Entry 7STZ (X-ray diffraction, 2.95 A resolution); this record covers chains D and I of the 6 polymer chains in the assembly.

== Chain D ==
Name: Cadherin-1
Organism: Homo sapiens
Reference sequence: P12830 (CADH1_HUMAN); residues 1-544 here correspond to UniProt positions 155-698 (UniProt number = residue number + 154)
Chain sequence (590 residues; numbered -15 to 574; the number before each row is that of its first residue; numbers below 1 keep their minus sign (Met-15 is residue -15)):
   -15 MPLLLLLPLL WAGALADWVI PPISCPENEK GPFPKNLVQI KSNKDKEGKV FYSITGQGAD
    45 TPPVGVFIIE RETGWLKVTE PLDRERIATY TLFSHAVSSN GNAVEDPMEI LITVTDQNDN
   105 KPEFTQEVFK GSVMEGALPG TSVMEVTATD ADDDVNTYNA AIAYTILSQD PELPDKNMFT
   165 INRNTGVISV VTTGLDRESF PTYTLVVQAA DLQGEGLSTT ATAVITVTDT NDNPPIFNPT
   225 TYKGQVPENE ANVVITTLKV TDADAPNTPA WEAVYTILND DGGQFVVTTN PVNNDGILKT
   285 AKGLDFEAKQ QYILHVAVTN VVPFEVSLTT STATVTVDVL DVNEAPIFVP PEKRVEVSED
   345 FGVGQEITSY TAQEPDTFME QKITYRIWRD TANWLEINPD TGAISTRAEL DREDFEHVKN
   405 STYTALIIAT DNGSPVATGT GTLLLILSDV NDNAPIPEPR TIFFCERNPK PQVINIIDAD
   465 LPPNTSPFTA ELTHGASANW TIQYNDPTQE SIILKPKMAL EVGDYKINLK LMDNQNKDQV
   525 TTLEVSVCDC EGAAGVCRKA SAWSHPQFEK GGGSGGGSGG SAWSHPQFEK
Not modelled in the structure: -15 to 0, 310-312, 363-364, 392-395, 417-419, 431-433, 438-574
Construct notes: expression tag (-15 to 0)
Metal / ion sites: Ca2+ site 1: Glu11, Asp67, Glu69, Asp103; Ca2+ site 2: Glu11, Glu69, Asp100, Gln101, Asp103, Asp136; Ca2+ site 3: Asn102, Asn104, Asp134, Asp136, Asn143, Asp195; Ca2+ site 4: Glu119, Glu182, Asp213, Thr214, Asp216, Asp248; Ca2+ site 5: Glu119, Asp180, Glu182, Asp216; Ca2+ site 6: Asn215, Asn217, Asp246, Asp248, Ala254, Asn304; Ca2+ site 7: Glu232, Glu291, Val326, Glu328; Ca2+ site 8: Glu232, Asp289, Glu291, Glu328; Ca2+ site 9: Glu343, Glu397; Ca2+ site 10: Glu343, Glu397, Val434, Asp436; Ca2+ site 11: Glu358, Asp360, Asp415
Residues lining bound ligands:
  - beta-D-mannopyranose (BMA), molecule 1: Glu111, Val112, Val190, Thr204, Ala205, Thr206
  - beta-D-mannopyranose (BMA), molecule 2: Ser126, Val127, Met128, Glu129, Val171
  - beta-D-mannopyranose (BMA), molecule 3: Thr224, Thr225, His299, Thr316, Ala317, Thr318
  - beta-D-mannopyranose (BMA), molecule 4: Leu262, Ala301, Thr314, Ser315, Thr316
  - beta-D-mannopyranose (BMA), molecule 5: Thr303, Phe308, Thr313, Thr314
Reported in the primary citation:
  - mutagenesis - W2A: abolished binding to another copy of this molecule
  - mutagenesis - K14E: abolished binding to X-dimers

== Chain I ==
Name: mAb-1_19A11 Heavy Chain
Organism: Mus musculus
Chain sequence (246 residues; numbered -18 to 227; the number before each row is that of its first residue; numbers below 1 keep their minus sign (Met-18 is residue -18)):
   -18 MAVLGLLLCL VTFPSCVLSQ VQLKESGPGL VAPSQSLSIT CTVSGFSLSR YGVHWVRQPP
    42 GKGLEWLGMM WGGGNTDYNS ALKSRLSISK DNSKSQVFLK MNSLQTDDTA MYYCASSNYV
   102 LGYAMDYWGQ GTSVTVSSAK TTPPSVYPLA PGSAAQTNSM VTLGCLVKGY FPEPVTVTWN
   162 SGSLSSGVHT FPAVLQSDLY TLSSSVTVPS SPRPSETVTC NVAHPASSTK VDKKIVPRDC
   222 HHHHHH
Not modelled in the structure: -18 to 0, 133-136, 221-227
Disulfides: Cys22-Cys95, Cys146-Cys201

== Interface between chain D and chain I ==
Contacting residue pairs (20):
  Asn12(D) with Asn56(I), hydrogen bond
  Lys14(D) with Asp58(I), salt bridge
  Phe17(D) with Trp52(I), hydrophobic; Gly103(I); Tyr104(I), hydrophobic
  Pro18(D) with Tyr100(I), hydrophobic
  Val48(D) with Arg31(I), hydrogen bond (backbone-side chain)
  Gly49(D) with Arg31(I)
  Ile52(D) with Tyr100(I), hydrophobic
  Thr63(D) with Tyr100(I); Tyr104(I), hydrogen bond (backbone-side chain)
  Glu64(D) with Trp52(I); Gly53(I), hydrogen bond (side chain-backbone); Gly54(I), hydrogen bond (side chain-backbone); Tyr104(I)
  Pro65(D) with Trp52(I); Asn56(I)
  Leu66(D) with Asn56(I), hydrogen bond (backbone-side chain)
  Asp67(D) with Asn56(I)
  Arg70(D) with Gly54(I)
Also at the interface, not in a pair above, chain D (14 interface residues in all): Glu13
The authors on this interface:
  - hot spots on chain D (mutagenesis) - K14E: decreased binding to mAb-1_19A11 Heavy Chain (chain I)

== Overview ==
The interface between chain D and chain I involves 14 residues on one side and 9 on the other, with 6 hydrogen
bonds and 1 salt bridge. Polar pairs include Lys14(D)-Asp58(I), Asn12(D)-Asn56(I) and Val48(D)-Arg31(I). From
the paper: W2A of chain D abolishes binding to another copy of this molecule; K14E of chain D abolishes
binding to X-dimers.
Here chain D is Cadherin-1 (Homo sapiens) and chain I is mAb-1_19A11 Heavy Chain (Mus musculus). Entry 7STZ
(Crystal Structure of Human E-cadherin EC1-5 bound by mouse monoclonal antibody Fab mAb-1_19A11) was
determined by X-ray diffraction (same publication as 6VEL).
